2BPA - chains 1 and 3 of the 4 polymer chains in the assembly; structure by X-ray diffraction, 3.00 A resolution.

== Chain 1 ==
Name: Protein (subunit of bacteriophage PHIX174)
Source organism: Enterobacteria phage phiX174
Reference sequence: P03641 (VGF_BPPHX); residues 1-426 here = UniProt positions 1-426
Amino-acid sequence (426 residues; row label = number of the first residue in the row):
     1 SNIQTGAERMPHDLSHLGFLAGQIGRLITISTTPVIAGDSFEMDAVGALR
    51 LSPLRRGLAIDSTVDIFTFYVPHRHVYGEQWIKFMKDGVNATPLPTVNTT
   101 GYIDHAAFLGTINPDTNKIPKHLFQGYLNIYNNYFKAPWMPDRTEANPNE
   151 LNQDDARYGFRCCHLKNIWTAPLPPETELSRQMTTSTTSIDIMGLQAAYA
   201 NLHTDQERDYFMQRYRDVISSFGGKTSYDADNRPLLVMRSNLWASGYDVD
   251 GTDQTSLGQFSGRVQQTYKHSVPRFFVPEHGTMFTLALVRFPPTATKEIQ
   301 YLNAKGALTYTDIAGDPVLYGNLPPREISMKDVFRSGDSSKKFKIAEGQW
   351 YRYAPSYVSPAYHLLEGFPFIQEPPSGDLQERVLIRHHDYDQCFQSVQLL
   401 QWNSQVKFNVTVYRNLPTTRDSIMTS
Sequence notes: conflict R216 (His in P03641)
What the authors report for this chain:
  - mutagenesis - H16Y, M43I, L384I: decreased growth

== Chain 3 ==
Name: Protein (subunit of bacteriophage PHIX174)
Source organism: Enterobacteria phage phiX174
Reference sequence: P69592 (VGJ_BPPHX); residues 1-37 here correspond to UniProt positions 2-38 (UniProt number = residue number + 1)
Amino-acid sequence (37 residues; each row starts with the number of its first residue):
     1 SKGKKRSGARPGRPQPLRGTKGKRKGARLWYVGGQQF
Disordered / not traced: 1
What the authors report for this chain:
  - binding site for the 5-nt DNA strand: R28

== Chain 1 / chain 3 interface ==
Residue-residue contacts (46; chain 1 residue first):
  A59(1) - L17(3)  hydrogen bond (backbone-backbone)
  I60(1) - L17(3)
  D61(1) - P16(3)
  D61(1) - L17(3)  hydrogen bond (backbone-backbone)
  D61(1) - R18(3)  salt bridge
  F67(1) - F37(3)  hydrophobic
  Y134(1) - Q35(3)
  Y134(1) - Q36(3)
  Y134(1) - F37(3)  hydrogen bond (backbone-backbone)
  F135(1) - F37(3)  hydrophobic
  K136(1) - Q36(3)
  A137(1) - Q36(3)
  P138(1) - V32(3)
  P138(1) - G33(3)
  P138(1) - G34(3)
  P138(1) - Q35(3)
  W139(1) - V32(3)
  C163(1) - Q36(3)
  K166(1) - W30(3)
  K166(1) - Q36(3)  hydrogen bond (side chain-backbone)
  N167(1) - W30(3)
  I168(1) - W30(3)
  A171(1) - W30(3)
  P172(1) - Y31(3)
  L173(1) - Y31(3)
  P174(1) - Y31(3)
  P174(1) - V32(3)
  P174(1) - G33(3)
  D209(1) - G33(3)
  Y210(1) - Y31(3)
  Y210(1) - V32(3)
  Y210(1) - G33(3)  hydrogen bond (backbone-backbone)
  F211(1) - Y31(3)  hydrophobic
  F211(1) - G33(3)
  M212(1) - G33(3)
  Q213(1) - G33(3)  hydrogen bond (backbone-backbone)
  R214(1) - Q35(3)
  R239(1) - F37(3)
  W243(1) - R18(3)
  W243(1) - G19(3)
  S245(1) - P16(3)
  R290(1) - F37(3)  hydrogen bond (side chain-backbone)
  Q349(1) - L29(3)
  Q349(1) - W30(3)
  R352(1) - L29(3)
  S356(1) - T20(3)  hydrogen bond
Interface residues without a listed pair, chain 1 (38 interface residues in all): L58, F69, R216, D217, L236, P292, Y353
Interface features reported in the paper:
  - interface residues, chain 3: R28(3)

== Summary ==
38 residues of chain 1 and 14 residues of chain 3 are in contact, with 8 hydrogen bonds and 1 salt bridge.
Polar contacts include D61(1)-R18(3), K166(1)-Q36(3) and R290(1)-F37(3). From the paper: a binding site for
the 5-nt DNA strand at R28(3); H16Y, M43I and L384I of chain 1 reduce growth.
Chain 1 is Protein (subunit of bacteriophage PHIX174) and chain 3 is Protein (subunit of bacteriophage
PHIX174), both from Enterobacteria phage phiX174; the structure, Atomic structure of single-stranded DNA
bacteriophage PHIX174 and its functional implications, was determined by X-ray diffraction.
